Entry 8DNY (electron microscopy, 2.85 A resolution); this record covers chains A and C of the 4 polymer chains in the assembly.

== Chain A ==
Molecule: Protein transport protein Sec61 subunit alpha isoform 1
Organism: Homo sapiens
UniProt: P61619 (S61A1_HUMAN); numbering as in UniProt (aligned over 1-476)
Chain sequence (476 residues; numbered 1 to 476; the number before each row is that of its first residue):
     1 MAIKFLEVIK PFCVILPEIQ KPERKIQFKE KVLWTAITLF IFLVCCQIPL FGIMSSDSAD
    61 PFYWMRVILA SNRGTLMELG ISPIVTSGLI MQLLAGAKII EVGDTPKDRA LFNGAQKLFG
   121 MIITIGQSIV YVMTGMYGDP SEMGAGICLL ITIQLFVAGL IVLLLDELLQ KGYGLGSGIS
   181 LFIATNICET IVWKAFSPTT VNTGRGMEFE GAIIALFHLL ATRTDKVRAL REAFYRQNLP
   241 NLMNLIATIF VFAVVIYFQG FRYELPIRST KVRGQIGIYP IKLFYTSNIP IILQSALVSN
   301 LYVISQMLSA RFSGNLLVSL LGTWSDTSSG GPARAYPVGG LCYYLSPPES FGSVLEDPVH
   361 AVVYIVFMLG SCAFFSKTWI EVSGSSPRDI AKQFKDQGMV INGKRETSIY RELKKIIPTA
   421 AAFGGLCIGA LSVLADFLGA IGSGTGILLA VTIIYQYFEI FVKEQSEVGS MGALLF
Disordered / not traced: 1-4, 326-333, 469-476
Differences from the reference sequence: conflict Tyr263 (Val in P61619), Pro387 (Ala in P61619), Arg388 (Lys in P61619), Ile390 (Val in P61619), Asp396 (Glu in P61619), Gly398 (Gln in P61619), Lys414 (Asn in P61619), Lys415 (Arg in P61619), Ile416 (Tyr in P61619); engineered mutation Glu264 (Asp in P61619), Arg268 (Lys in P61619), Thr270 (Ala in P61619), Lys271 (Arg in P61619), Val272 (Tyr in P61619), Ile276 (Tyr in P61619), Gly277 (Asn in P61619), Ile278 (Thr in P61619), Phe394 (Leu in P61619), Ile401 (Met in P61619), Asn402 (Arg in P61619), Lys404 (His in P61619), Ile409 (Met in P61619), Tyr410 (Val in P61619), Arg411 (His in P61619)
Swiss-Prot annotation at these positions:
  - natural variant: Val67 (V67G: In ADTKD5), Val85 (V85D: In CVID15), Gln92 (Q92R: In SCN11), Thr185 (T185A: In ADTKD5), Glu381 to Phe476 (deletion: In CVID15)
  - mutagenesis: Tyr344 (Y344H: Reduces cotranslational translocation of APLN precursor/preproapelin)
What the authors report for this chain:
  - binding site for Decatransin peptide inhibitor: Gln127, Asn300
  - mutagenesis - Q127A, Q127L, N300A, N300L: decreased binding to Decatransin peptide inhibitor
  - mutagenesis - Q127L, N300L: decreased binding to cotransin CP2
  - mutagenesis - Q127L, N300L: decreased binding to ipomoeassin F

== Chain C ==
Molecule: Protein transport protein Sec61 subunit beta
Organism: Homo sapiens
UniProt: P60468 (SC61B_HUMAN); residue numbers follow UniProt; this construct covers 1-96
Chain sequence (96 residues; row label = number of the first residue in the row):
     1 MPGPTPSGTN VGSSGRSPSK AVAARAAGST VRQRKNASCG TRSAGRTTSA GTGGMWRFYT
    61 EDSPGLKVGP VPVLVMSLLF IASVFMLHIW GKYTRS
Disordered / not traced: 1-64
Swiss-Prot annotation at these positions:
  - modified residue: Pro2 (N-acetylproline), Ser7 (Phosphoserine), Thr9 (Phosphothreonine), Ser13 (Phosphoserine), Ser14 (Phosphoserine), Ser17 (Phosphoserine)
  - lipidation: Cys39 (S-palmitoyl cysteine)
  - mutagenesis: Cys39 (C39S: Abolishes S-acylation)

== How chain A and chain C interact ==
Pairs across the interface (36; chain A residue first):
  Pro17(A) with Leu66(C)
  Glu18(A) with Leu66(C), hydrogen bond (backbone-backbone); Lys67(C); Val68(C), hydrogen bond (backbone-backbone)
  Ile19(A) with Lys67(C); Val68(C); Val73(C), hydrophobic
  Gln20(A) with Lys67(C), hydrogen bond; Val68(C), hydrogen bond (backbone-backbone)
  Lys21(A) with Lys67(C)
  Trp34(A) with Pro70(C), hydrophobic; Val71(C), hydrophobic
  Ile37(A) with Leu74(C), hydrophobic
  Ile41(A) with Leu74(C), hydrophobic; Ser77(C)
  Val44(A) with Ile81(C), hydrophobic
  Cys45(A) with Ile81(C), hydrophobic
  Ile48(A) with Ile81(C), hydrophobic; Val84(C), hydrophobic; Phe85(C), hydrophobic
  Pro49(A) with Val84(C); His88(C), hydrogen bond (backbone-side chain)
  Leu50(A) with His88(C)
  Phe51(A) with Leu87(C); His88(C); Arg95(C)
  Leu76(A) with Phe80(C), hydrophobic
  Gln154(A) with Phe80(C)
  Val157(A) with Phe80(C), hydrophobic
  Ala158(A) with Phe80(C)
  Ile161(A) with Ser77(C); Phe80(C), hydrophobic
  Leu165(A) with Val73(C), hydrophobic; Ser77(C)
  Leu168(A) with Pro70(C), hydrophobic
  Tyr173(A) with Pro70(C)
Interface residues without a listed pair, chain A (25 interface residues in all): Val14, Leu150, Leu164
Interface residues without a listed pair, chain C (19 interface residues in all): Gly65, Met76, Trp90, Gly91

== Summary ==
25 residues of chain A face 19 of chain C across their interface, with 5 hydrogen bonds. Polar pairs include
Gln20(A)-Lys67(C), Pro49(A)-His88(C) and Glu18(A)-Leu66(C). The paper reports a binding site for Decatransin
peptide inhibitor at Gln127(A) and Asn300(A); Q127A, Q127L and N300A of chain A, among others, reduce binding
to Decatransin peptide inhibitor.
Chain A is Protein transport protein Sec61 subunit alpha isoform 1 and chain C is Protein transport protein
Sec61 subunit beta, both from Homo sapiens; the structure, Cryo-EM structure of the human Sec61 complex
inhibited by decatransin, was determined by electron microscopy together with 8DNV, 8DNW, 8DNX, 8DNZ, 8DO0,
8DO1, 8DO2 and 8DO3 from the same study.
